Entry 1DW6 (X-ray diffraction, 1.88 A resolution); this record covers chains C and D.

[Chain C]
Molecule: HIV-1 protease
From: Human immunodeficiency virus 1
Notes: EC 3.4.23.16
Reference sequence: P03366 (POL_HV1B1); residues 1-99 here correspond to UniProt positions 501-599 (UniProt number = residue number + 500)
Chain sequence (99 residues; row label = number of the first residue in the row):
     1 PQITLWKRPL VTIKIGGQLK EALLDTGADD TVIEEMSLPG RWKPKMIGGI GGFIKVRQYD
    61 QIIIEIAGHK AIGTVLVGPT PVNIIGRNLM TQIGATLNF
Sequence notes: engineered mutation Lys7 (Gln507 in P03366), Ile33 (Leu533 in P03366), Ile63 (Leu563 in P03366), Ala67 (Cys567 in P03366), Met90 (Leu590 in P03366), Ala95 (Cys595 in P03366)
Residues lining bound ligands: Inhibitor analogues of CA-p2 (0Q4; N-[(2R)-2-({N~5~-[amino(iminio)methyl]-L-ornithyl-L-valyl}amino)-4-methylpentyl]-L-phenylalanyl-L-alpha-glutamyl-L-alanyl-L-norleucinamide): Arg8, Leu23, Asp25, Gly27, Ala28, Asp29, Asp30, Val32, Ile47, Gly48, Gly49, Ile50, Pro81, Val82, Ile84
Swiss-Prot annotation at these positions:
  - region (Dimerization of protease): Pro1 to Leu5, Gly49 to Lys55, Asn88, Leu89, Thr91 to Gly94, Thr96 to Phe99
  - active site: Asp25 (For protease activity)
  - site: Phe99 (Cleavage)

[Chain D]
Molecule: HIV-1 protease
From: Human immunodeficiency virus 1
Notes: EC 3.4.23.16
Reference sequence: P03366 (POL_HV1B1); residues 101-199 here correspond to UniProt positions 501-599 (UniProt number = residue number + 400)
Chain sequence (99 residues; numbered 101 to 199; the number before each row is that of its first residue):
   101 PQITLWKRPL VTIKIGGQLK EALLDTGADD TVIEEMSLPG RWKPKMIGGI GGFIKVRQYD
   161 QIIIEIAGHK AIGTVLVGPT PVNIIGRNLM TQIGATLNF
Sequence notes: engineered mutation Lys107 (Gln507 in P03366), Ile133 (Leu533 in P03366), Ile163 (Leu563 in P03366), Ala167 (Cys567 in P03366), Met190 (Leu590 in P03366), Ala195 (Cys595 in P03366)
Residues lining bound ligands: Inhibitor analogues of CA-p2 (0Q4; N-[(2R)-2-({N~5~-[amino(iminio)methyl]-L-ornithyl-L-valyl}amino)-4-methylpentyl]-L-phenylalanyl-L-alpha-glutamyl-L-alanyl-L-norleucinamide): Arg108, Leu123, Asp125, Gly127, Ala128, Asp129, Asp130, Val132, Lys145, Met146, Ile147, Gly148, Gly149, Ile150, Gln158, Leu176, Pro181, Val182, Ile184
Swiss-Prot annotation at these positions:
  - region (Dimerization of protease): Pro101 to Leu105, Gly149 to Lys155, Asn188, Leu189, Thr191 to Gly194, Thr196 to Phe199
  - active site: Asp125 (For protease activity)
  - site: Phe199 (Cleavage)

[Interface between chain C and chain D]
Contacting residue pairs (90):
  Pro1(C) with Leu197(D); Asn198(D); Phe199(D), hydrogen bond (backbone-backbone)
  Gln2(C) with Thr196(D); Leu197(D); Asn198(D), hydrogen bond
  Ile3(C) with Thr196(D); Leu197(D), hydrogen bond (backbone-backbone); Phe199(D), hydrophobic
  Leu5(C) with Arg187(D), hydrogen bond (backbone-side chain); Met190(D), hydrophobic; Thr191(D); Ala195(D)
  Trp6(C) with Arg187(D), hydrogen bond (backbone-side chain); Thr191(D)
  Lys7(C) with Arg187(D)
  Arg8(C) with Asp129(D), salt bridge; Arg187(D)
  Pro9(C) with Thr126(D); Arg187(D)
  Leu24(C) with Thr126(D), hydrogen bond (backbone-side chain); Leu197(D), hydrophobic
  Asp25(C) with Asp125(D); Thr126(D); Gly127(D), hydrogen bond (side chain-backbone)
  Thr26(C) with Leu105(D); Pro109(D); Leu124(D), hydrogen bond (side chain-backbone); Asp125(D); Thr126(D), hydrogen bond (side chain-backbone)
  Gly27(C) with Leu123(D); Asp125(D)
  Asp29(C) with Arg108(D), salt bridge
  Gly48(C) with Ile150(D)
  Gly49(C) with Ile150(D)
  Ile50(C) with Gly149(D); Ile150(D), hydrogen bond (backbone-backbone); Gly151(D), hydrogen bond (backbone-backbone); Gly152(D); Ile184(D), hydrophobic
  Gly51(C) with Gly151(D); Gly152(D); Ile154(D)
  Gly52(C) with Ile150(D); Gly151(D)
  Ile54(C) with Ile150(D)
  His69(C) with Phe199(D)
  Thr80(C) with Ile150(D)
  Pro81(C) with Ile150(D)
  Ile84(C) with Ile150(D), hydrophobic
  Arg87(C) with Leu105(D), hydrogen bond (side chain-backbone); Trp106(D), hydrogen bond (side chain-backbone); Lys107(D); Arg108(D); Pro109(D)
  Met90(C) with Leu105(D), hydrophobic; Leu197(D), hydrophobic
  Thr91(C) with Leu105(D); Trp106(D)
  Ile93(C) with Phe199(D)
  Gly94(C) with Asn198(D); Phe199(D)
  Ala95(C) with Leu105(D); Asn198(D); Phe199(D), hydrophobic
  Thr96(C) with Gln102(D); Ile103(D); Thr196(D); Leu197(D); Asn198(D), hydrogen bond (backbone-backbone)
  Leu97(C) with Pro101(D); Gln102(D); Ile103(D), hydrogen bond (backbone-backbone); Pro109(D), hydrophobic; Leu124(D), hydrophobic; Thr126(D); Thr196(D)
  Asn98(C) with Pro101(D); Gln102(D), hydrogen bond; Gly194(D); Ala195(D); Thr196(D), hydrogen bond (backbone-backbone); Asn198(D), hydrogen bond
  Phe99(C) with Pro101(D), hydrogen bond (backbone-backbone); Ile103(D), hydrophobic; Leu124(D), hydrophobic; His169(D); Ile193(D); Gly194(D); Ala195(D), hydrophobic
Other interface residues (no listed pair), chain C (38 interface residues in all): Thr4, Leu23, Ile47, Phe53, Ala67
Other interface residues (no listed pair), chain D (39 interface residues in all): Thr104, Val132, Ile147, Gly148, Phe153, Ala167, Thr180, Pro181

[Summary]
38 residues of chain C and 39 residues of chain D are in contact, with 19 hydrogen bonds and 2 salt bridges.
Polar contacts include Arg8(C)-Asp129(D), Asp29(C)-Arg108(D) and Gln2(C)-Asn198(D). Inhibitor analogues of
CA-p2 is bound between chain C and chain D.
Both chains are HIV-1 protease (Human immunodeficiency virus 1). Entry 1DW6 (Structural and kinetic analysis
of drug resistant mutants of HIV-1 protease) was determined by X-ray diffraction, deposited together with 1EBK
and 1DAZ.
